6DV3 - chains B and O of the 15 polymer chains in the assembly; structure by electron microscopy, 4.10 A resolution (low resolution: residue-level contacts below are approximate; hydrogen-bond / salt-bridge calls are withheld).

Chain B (and O):
Name: Protein InvG
From: Salmonella enterica subsp. enterica serovar Typhimurium
Notes: chain O of this document is another copy of the same molecule, construct and numbering; everything in this record applies to it too
UniProtKB: P35672 (INVG_SALTY); residue numbers follow UniProt; this construct covers 1-562
Chain sequence (562 residues; row label = number of the first residue in the row):
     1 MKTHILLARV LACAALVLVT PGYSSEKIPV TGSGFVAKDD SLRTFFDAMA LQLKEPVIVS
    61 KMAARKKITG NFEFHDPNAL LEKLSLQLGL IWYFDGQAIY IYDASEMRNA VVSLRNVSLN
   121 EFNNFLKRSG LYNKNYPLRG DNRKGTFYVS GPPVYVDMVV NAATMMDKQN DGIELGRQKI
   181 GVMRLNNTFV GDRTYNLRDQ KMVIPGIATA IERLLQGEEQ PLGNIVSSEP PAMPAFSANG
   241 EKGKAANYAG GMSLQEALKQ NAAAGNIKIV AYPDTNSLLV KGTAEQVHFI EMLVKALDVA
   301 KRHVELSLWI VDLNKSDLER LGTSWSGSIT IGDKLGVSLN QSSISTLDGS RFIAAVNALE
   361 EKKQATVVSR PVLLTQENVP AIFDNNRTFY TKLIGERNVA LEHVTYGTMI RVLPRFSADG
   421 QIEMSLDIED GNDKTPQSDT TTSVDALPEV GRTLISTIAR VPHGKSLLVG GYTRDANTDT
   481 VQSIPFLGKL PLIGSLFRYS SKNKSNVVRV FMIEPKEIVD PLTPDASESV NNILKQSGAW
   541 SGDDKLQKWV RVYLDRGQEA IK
Not modelled in the structure: 1-33, 228-251, 558-562

Chain B / chain O interface:
Residue-residue contacts (11):
  Ile394(B) - Asn340(O)
  Ile394(B) - Gln341(O)
  Ser537(B) - Asn477(O)
  Gly538(B) - Asn477(O)
  Ala539(B) - Asn477(O)
  Ser541(B) - Asn506(O)
  Leu546(B) - Gln364(O)
  Gln547(B) - Asn506(O)
  Gln547(B) - Val508(O)
  Val550(B) - Val508(O)
  Arg551(B) - Asp475(O)
Interface residues without a listed pair, chain B (13 interface residues in all): Leu534, Asp544, Tyr553, Leu554
Interface residues without a listed pair, chain O (13 interface residues in all): Leu313, Lys315, Thr473, Lys504, Val510, Met512

Overview:
Chain B and chain O each contribute 13 residues to their interface.
Chain B and chain O are both Protein InvG (Salmonella enterica subsp. enterica serovar Typhimurium); the
structure, Structure of the Salmonella SPI-1 type III secretion injectisome secretin InvG in the open gate
state, was determined by electron microscopy, deposited together with 6DUZ, 6DV6 and 6DWB.
